7TO8 - chains B and C; structure by X-ray diffraction, 1.50 A resolution.

# Chain B
Molecule: Bromodomain-containing protein 3
From: Homo sapiens
Notes: fragment: bd1
UniProt: Q15059 (BRD3_HUMAN); numbering as in UniProt (aligned over 25-147)
Sequence (128 residues; numbered 20 to 147; the number before each row is that of its first residue):
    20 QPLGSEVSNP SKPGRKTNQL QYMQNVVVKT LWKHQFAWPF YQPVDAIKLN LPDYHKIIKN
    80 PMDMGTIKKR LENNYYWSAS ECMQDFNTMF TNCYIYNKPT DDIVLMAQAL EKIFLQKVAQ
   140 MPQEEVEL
Disordered / not traced: 20-31
Sequence notes: expression tag (20-24)
Swiss-Prot annotation at these positions:
  - region: K78 to P80 (Acetylated histone H3 binding)
  - natural variant: T36 (T36N: In a renal clear cell carcinoma sample)

# Chain C
Molecule: 2xAcK.1 (diAcK.1)
Sequence (14 residues; each row starts with the number of its first residue):
     1 AQRSLKLLKH LYHG
Disordered / not traced: 1
Modified / non-standard residues: K6 (N(6)-acetyllysine; ALY); K9 (N(6)-acetyllysine; ALY)
Reported in the primary citation:
  - contacts within the chain: K6-H10 (hydrogen bond)

# How chain B and chain C interact
Contacting residue pairs (36):
  W57(B) - L7(C)
  W57(B) - L8(C)  hydrophobic
  W57(B) - H10(C)
  P58(B) - L7(C)  hydrophobic
  P58(B) - L8(C)  hydrophobic
  P58(B) - H10(C)
  P58(B) - L11(C)  hydrophobic
  F59(B) - K6(C)
  V63(B) - K6(C)
  V63(B) - Y12(C)
  K67(B) - K9(C)
  K67(B) - H13(C)
  L68(B) - L8(C)  hydrophobic
  L68(B) - K9(C)
  L68(B) - H10(C)
  L68(B) - Y12(C)  hydrophobic
  L68(B) - H13(C)  hydrogen bond (backbone-side chain)
  L68(B) - G14(C)
  N69(B) - K9(C)
  N69(B) - H13(C)  hydrogen bond (backbone-side chain)
  L70(B) - K6(C)
  L70(B) - Y12(C)  hydrophobic
  L70(B) - H13(C)
  P71(B) - K9(C)
  N116(B) - K6(C)
  N116(B) - Y12(C)
  T119(B) - R3(C)  hydrogen bond
  D120(B) - R3(C)
  D121(B) - R3(C)  hydrogen bond (backbone-backbone)
  D121(B) - S4(C)
  D121(B) - L7(C)
  I122(B) - K6(C)
  I122(B) - L11(C)  hydrophobic
  I122(B) - Y12(C)
  M125(B) - L7(C)  hydrophobic
  M125(B) - L11(C)  hydrophobic
Other interface residues (no listed pair), chain B (17 interface residues in all): C112, Y115
Other interface residues (no listed pair), chain C (13 interface residues in all): Q2, L5
Interface features reported in the paper:
  - pairs named by the authors: N116(B)-K6(C) (hydrogen bond)
  - interface residues, chain C: H10(C)

# Overview
17 residues of chain B and 13 residues of chain C are in contact, with 4 hydrogen bonds. Among the polar pairs
are L68(B)-H13(C), N69(B)-H13(C) and T119(B)-R3(C). The paper describes a hydrogen bond between N116(B) and
K6(C). From the paper: the interface residue H10(C); contacts within the chain involving H10(C) and K6(C).
Chain B is Bromodomain-containing protein 3 (Homo sapiens) and chain C is 2xAcK.1 (diAcK.1); the structure,
BRD3-BD1 in complex with RaPID linear peptide 2xAcK.1 (diAcK.1), was determined by X-ray diffraction,
deposited together with 7TO7, 7TO9 and 7TOA.
